7DR4 - chains H and L of the 3 polymer chains in the assembly; structure by X-ray diffraction, 2.49 A resolution.

== Chain H ==
Protein: anti-human IL-2 antibody, mouse Ig G, heavy chain
Source organism: Mus musculus
Notes: antibody fragment or engineered binder
Chain sequence (224 residues; row label = number of the first residue in the row):
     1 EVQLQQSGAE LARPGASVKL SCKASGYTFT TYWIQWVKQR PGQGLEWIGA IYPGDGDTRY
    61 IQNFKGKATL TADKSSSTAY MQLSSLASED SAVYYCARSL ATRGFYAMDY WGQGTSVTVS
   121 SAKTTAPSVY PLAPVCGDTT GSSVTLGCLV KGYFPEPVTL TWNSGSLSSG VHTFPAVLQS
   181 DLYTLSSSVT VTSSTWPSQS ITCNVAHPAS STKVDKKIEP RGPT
Not modelled in the structure: 222-224
Cystine bridges: Cys22-Cys96, Cys148-Cys203

== Chain L ==
Protein: anti-human IL-2 antibody, mouse Ig G, kappa chain
Source organism: Mus musculus
Notes: antibody fragment or engineered binder
Chain sequence (214 residues; row label = number of the first residue in the row):
     1 DIVMTQSPAS LSMAIGEKVT IRCITSTDID DDMNWYQQKP GEPPKLLISE GNTLRPGVPS
    61 RFSSSGYGTD FVFTIENMLS EDVADYYCLQ SDNLPYTFGG GTKLEIKRAD AAPTVSIFPP
   121 SSEQLTSGGA SVVCFLNNFY PKDINVKWKI DGSERQNGVL NSWTDQDSKD STYSMSSTLT
   181 LTKDEYERHN SYTCEATHKT STSPIVKSFN RNEC
Not modelled in the structure: 213-214
Cystine bridges: Cys23-Cys88, Cys134-Cys194

== How chain H and chain L interact ==
Contacting residue pairs - 67 pairs, chain H then chain L:
  Gln39(H) - Gln38(L)  hydrogen bond
  Gln39(H) - Tyr87(L)
  Gln43(H) - Tyr87(L)
  Gly44(H) - Tyr87(L)
  Leu45(H) - Pro44(L)  hydrophobic
  Leu45(H) - Tyr87(L)  hydrophobic
  Leu45(H) - Phe98(L)
  Trp47(H) - Pro95(L)  hydrophobic
  Trp47(H) - Tyr96(L)
  Arg59(H) - Leu94(L)
  Ile61(H) - Pro95(L)  hydrophobic
  Tyr95(H) - Gln38(L)
  Tyr95(H) - Glu42(L)
  Tyr95(H) - Pro43(L)  hydrophobic
  Leu100(H) - Leu46(L)  hydrophobic
  Phe105(H) - Leu94(L)  hydrophobic
  Phe105(H) - Tyr96(L)  hydrogen bond (backbone-side chain)
  Tyr106(H) - Tyr96(L)
  Ala107(H) - Asn34(L)
  Ala107(H) - Tyr36(L)
  Ala107(H) - Leu89(L)  hydrophobic
  Met108(H) - Tyr36(L)  hydrogen bond (backbone-side chain)
  Met108(H) - Leu46(L)
  Trp111(H) - Tyr36(L)  hydrophobic
  Trp111(H) - Pro43(L)  hydrophobic
  Trp111(H) - Pro44(L)
  Gly112(H) - Pro43(L)
  Tyr130(H) - Ser121(L)
  Tyr130(H) - Glu123(L)
  Tyr130(H) - Gln124(L)
  Tyr130(H) - Ser127(L)  hydrogen bond
  Pro131(H) - Ser121(L)
  Pro131(H) - Glu123(L)
  Leu132(H) - Phe118(L)
  Ala133(H) - Phe118(L)
  Ala133(H) - Pro119(L)
  Pro134(H) - Phe118(L)
  Val135(H) - Pro119(L)  hydrophobic
  Thr145(H) - Ser116(L)
  Thr145(H) - Phe118(L)
  Lys151(H) - Gln124(L)
  Lys151(H) - Ser131(L)
  Lys151(H) - Thr180(L)
  His172(H) - Asn137(L)
  His172(H) - Asn138(L)  hydrogen bond
  His172(H) - Ser174(L)  hydrogen bond
  Thr173(H) - Thr164(L)
  Phe174(H) - Phe135(L)  hydrophobic
  Phe174(H) - Asn137(L)
  Phe174(H) - Ser162(L)
  Phe174(H) - Thr164(L)
  Phe174(H) - Ser174(L)
  Phe174(H) - Met175(L)
  Phe174(H) - Ser176(L)
  Pro175(H) - Ser162(L)  hydrogen bond (backbone-side chain)
  Pro175(H) - Trp163(L)
  Val177(H) - Leu160(L)  hydrophobic
  Gln179(H) - Leu160(L)
  Ser186(H) - Phe135(L)
  Ser186(H) - Ser176(L)
  Ser187(H) - Phe135(L)
  Ser188(H) - Phe135(L)
  Ser188(H) - Asn137(L)  hydrogen bond
  Lys216(H) - Glu123(L)
  Arg221(H) - Pro119(L)  hydrogen bond (side chain-backbone)
  Arg221(H) - Pro120(L)  hydrogen bond (side chain-backbone)
  Arg221(H) - Ser121(L)
Other interface residues (no listed pair), chain H (42 interface residues in all): Val37, Glu46, Asp109, Gln113, Leu146, Gly147, Leu149, Ser169
Other interface residues (no listed pair), chain L (44 interface residues in all): Ser49, Glu50, Arg55, Ser91, Gly100, Val133, Asn161, Asp167, Lys169, Phe209, Asn210

== In short ==
The interface between chain H and chain L involves 42 residues on one side and 44 on the other, with 10
hydrogen bonds. Polar pairs include Gln39(H)-Gln38(L), Phe105(H)-Tyr96(L) and Met108(H)-Tyr36(L).
Here chain H is anti-human IL-2 antibody, mouse Ig G, heavy chain and chain L is anti-human IL-2 antibody,
mouse Ig G, kappa chain, both from Mus musculus. Entry 7DR4 (Complex of anti-human IL-2 antibody and human
IL-2) was determined by X-ray diffraction.
